Entry 6HIV (electron microscopy, 7.80 A resolution (low resolution: residue-level contacts below are approximate; hydrogen-bond / salt-bridge calls are withheld)); this record covers chains CO and CA of the 154 polymer chains in the assembly.

# Chain CO
Name: uS15m
From: Trypanosoma brucei brucei
UniProtKB: Q4GZ99 (Q4GZ99_TRYB2); residues 1-429 here = UniProt positions 1-429
Chain sequence (429 residues; each row starts with the number of its first residue):
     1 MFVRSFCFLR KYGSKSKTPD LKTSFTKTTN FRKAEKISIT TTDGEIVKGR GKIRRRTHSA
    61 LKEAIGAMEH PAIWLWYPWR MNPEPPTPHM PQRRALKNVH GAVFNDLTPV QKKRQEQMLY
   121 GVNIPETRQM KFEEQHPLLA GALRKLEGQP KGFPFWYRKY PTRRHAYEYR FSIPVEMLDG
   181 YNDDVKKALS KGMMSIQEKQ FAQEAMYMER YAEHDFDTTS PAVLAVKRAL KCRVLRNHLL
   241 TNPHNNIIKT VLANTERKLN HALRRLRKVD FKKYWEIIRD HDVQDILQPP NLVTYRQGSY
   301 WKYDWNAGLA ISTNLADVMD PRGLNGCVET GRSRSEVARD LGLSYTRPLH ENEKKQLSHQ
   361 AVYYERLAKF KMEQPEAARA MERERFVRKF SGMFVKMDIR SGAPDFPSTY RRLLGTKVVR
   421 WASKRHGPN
Not modelled in the structure: 1-68

# Chain CA
Molecule: 9s rRNA
From: Trypanosoma brucei brucei
Sequence (621 nucleotides; numbered 1 to 621; the number before each row is that of its first residue):
     1 UAAAUUAUGG UCAAUUGUUA GUAUUCAUAU UAAUUUUUUU AAAUGUUUUA UCAUUUUAUA
    61 AAGGUUUAUU UUUGAAAGAU UUUUUGUAUA AAAUUUUAGG AAUAGUUAAU AAUAAUUUAU
   121 AAUUUUGAUU AGAUUGUUUU GUUAAUGCUA UUAGAUGGGU GUGGAAAAAU AAAAAAAAUA
   181 AUUAAUAUAU AUCAAUAAUA AAUUAAAUUA AUCUAUUAGU CAGAAAUGGA UGCCAGCCGU
   241 UGCGGUAAUU UCUAUGCUUU UAAAUAUUAU ACAAUUAUCA UAUUAAAUUG UUAAGUGUUG
   301 AUUUAACCAA UAAAAAUAUA AAUAAUUUUU AUUUGUUUUU AAACACCAUU AGGUAUAUGC
   361 AAAUAUAAAA UUAUAGUAAU UAUAAAUUAU AUUAUAUUAU AUUUAUUCAU AUAAUUAAUA
   421 GGAUAAUAUU UGUAGUUUUU GAUACCAUGA UAAGGAUUAU AAAUUGAAAG UGUUAAUAUC
   481 AUAAUCAAAA UUUAUUAUUU AUAUUAAAUA UGUAUGUGUA GAUAAAAUAA GAAAUUAAAA
   541 AGGUAUUGUU GCCCACCAAU UUUUAUAAUA AAAAUAACGU GCAGUAAUUA AUAUAUUUAU
   601 AAAAAUAUAU UUUUUUUUUU U
Construct notes: conflict U298 (C2839 in 343546), U473 (G3014 in 343546); expression tag (614-621)
Bound ions: Mg2+ site 1 near A27 (its only coordinating residue here); Mg2+ site 2: A61, A155; Mg2+ site 3 near U65 (its only coordinating residue here); Mg2+ site 4 near A68 (its only coordinating residue here); Mg2+ site 5 near A76 (its only coordinating residue here); Mg2+ site 6: A224, A225; Mg2+ site 7: U281, A367; Mg2+ site 8 near U339 (its only coordinating residue here); Mg2+ site 9 near A385 (its only coordinating residue here); Mg2+ site 10: A386, U387; Mg2+ site 11 near A541 (its only coordinating residue here); Mg2+ site 12 near U563 (its only coordinating residue here); 4 more Mg2+ sites not listed
Ligand contacts:
  - spermidine (SPD), molecule 1: A27, U28, G239, A266, U267, U268
  - spermidine (SPD), molecule 2: A218, U259, U261, A262, A263, A264
  - spermidine (SPD), molecule 3: U398, A399, U457, U458, A459
  - spermidine (SPD), molecule 4: A452, A453, G454, G466, A467, A468, A469, G470
  - spermine (SPM): U66, U67, U95, U96, U97, U125, U126, G127, A128, U129

# Interface between chain CO and chain CA
Contacting residue pairs (144):
  Trp74(CO) - C360(CA)
  Trp79(CO) - U597(CA)
  Arg80(CO) - U596(CA)
  Arg80(CO) - U597(CA)
  Met81(CO) - A595(CA)
  Met81(CO) - U596(CA)
  Asn82(CO) - U336(CA)
  Asn82(CO) - A361(CA)
  Pro85(CO) - G359(CA)
  Pro85(CO) - C360(CA)
  Pro86(CO) - C360(CA)
  His89(CO) - G359(CA)
  Met90(CO) - C360(CA)
  Pro91(CO) - G359(CA)
  Gln92(CO) - U358(CA)
  Gln92(CO) - G359(CA)
  Arg93(CO) - U358(CA)
  Arg94(CO) - U333(CA)
  Arg94(CO) - C360(CA)
  Lys97(CO) - A331(CA)
  Lys97(CO) - U332(CA)
  Asn98(CO) - A331(CA)
  Val99(CO) - U328(CA)
  Gly101(CO) - A331(CA)
  Gln197(CO) - A320(CA)
  Gln197(CO) - A321(CA)
  Leu224(CO) - U323(CA)
  Arg228(CO) - A325(CA)
  Lys231(CO) - A286(CA)
  Lys231(CO) - A322(CA)
  Lys231(CO) - U323(CA)
  His238(CO) - A287(CA)
  His238(CO) - U288(CA)
  Asn242(CO) - U288(CA)
  His244(CO) - U358(CA)
  Asn245(CO) - A287(CA)
  Asn245(CO) - U288(CA)
  Asn246(CO) - U333(CA)
  Ile247(CO) - A286(CA)
  Ile247(CO) - A287(CA)
  Ile248(CO) - A287(CA)
  Lys249(CO) - U332(CA)
  Lys249(CO) - U333(CA)
  Val251(CO) - A285(CA)
  Ala253(CO) - U328(CA)
  Asn254(CO) - U284(CA)
  Asn254(CO) - A285(CA)
  Arg257(CO) - U284(CA)
  Arg257(CO) - U328(CA)
  Lys258(CO) - A324(CA)
  His261(CO) - U327(CA)
  Asn291(CO) - U330(CA)
  Val293(CO) - U126(CA)
  Val293(CO) - U330(CA)
  Thr294(CO) - U126(CA)
  Arg296(CO) - U123(CA)
  Arg296(CO) - U124(CA)
  Gln297(CO) - U126(CA)
  Ser299(CO) - U126(CA)
  Ser299(CO) - U327(CA)
  Lys302(CO) - U327(CA)
  Tyr303(CO) - U327(CA)
  Asn306(CO) - U327(CA)
  Asn352(CO) - A119(CA)
  Asn352(CO) - U120(CA)
  Lys355(CO) - A119(CA)
  Gln356(CO) - U118(CA)
  Gln356(CO) - A119(CA)
  His359(CO) - U117(CA)
  His359(CO) - U118(CA)
  Gln360(CO) - A109(CA)
  Gln360(CO) - U110(CA)
  Tyr363(CO) - A111(CA)
  Tyr363(CO) - A112(CA)
  Tyr363(CO) - U113(CA)
  Tyr364(CO) - A111(CA)
  Tyr364(CO) - A112(CA)
  Arg385(CO) - U113(CA)
  Arg385(CO) - A114(CA)
  Arg388(CO) - A114(CA)
  Lys389(CO) - A112(CA)
  Phe390(CO) - G161(CA)
  Met393(CO) - G157(CA)
  Met393(CO) - G158(CA)
  Phe394(CO) - G157(CA)
  Phe394(CO) - G158(CA)
  Val395(CO) - G161(CA)
  Lys396(CO) - G163(CA)
  Met397(CO) - U89(CA)
  Asp398(CO) - A166(CA)
  Ile399(CO) - U70(CA)
  Ile399(CO) - U71(CA)
  Arg400(CO) - G157(CA)
  Arg400(CO) - G158(CA)
  Arg400(CO) - A167(CA)
  Pro404(CO) - A90(CA)
  Pro404(CO) - A91(CA)
  Ser408(CO) - A68(CA)
  Thr409(CO) - A68(CA)
  Thr409(CO) - U69(CA)
  Tyr410(CO) - U69(CA)
  Tyr410(CO) - U70(CA)
  Arg411(CO) - U65(CA)
  Arg411(CO) - U66(CA)
  Arg411(CO) - U67(CA)
  Arg411(CO) - A68(CA)
  Arg412(CO) - U65(CA)
  Arg412(CO) - U69(CA)
  Arg412(CO) - U156(CA)
  Leu413(CO) - U156(CA)
  Leu413(CO) - G157(CA)
  Lys417(CO) - G63(CA)
  Lys417(CO) - U156(CA)
  Lys417(CO) - G157(CA)
  Arg420(CO) - G105(CA)
  Arg420(CO) - U106(CA)
  Trp421(CO) - G105(CA)
  Trp421(CO) - U106(CA)
  Ala422(CO) - G105(CA)
  Ala422(CO) - U130(CA)
  Ser423(CO) - A104(CA)
  Ser423(CO) - G105(CA)
  Ser423(CO) - U129(CA)
  Ser423(CO) - U130(CA)
  Lys424(CO) - U66(CA)
  Lys424(CO) - U129(CA)
  Lys424(CO) - U130(CA)
  Arg425(CO) - U67(CA)
  Arg425(CO) - U123(CA)
  Arg425(CO) - U124(CA)
  Arg425(CO) - A128(CA)
  Arg425(CO) - U129(CA)
  His426(CO) - A104(CA)
  His426(CO) - G105(CA)
  His426(CO) - U106(CA)
  His426(CO) - U107(CA)
  His426(CO) - A122(CA)
  His426(CO) - U123(CA)
  Gly427(CO) - A122(CA)
  Gly427(CO) - U123(CA)
  Pro428(CO) - U67(CA)
  Pro428(CO) - U123(CA)
  Asn429(CO) - U67(CA)
  Asn429(CO) - A92(CA)
Other interface residues (no listed pair), chain CO (94 interface residues in all): Pro83, Glu84, Phe201, Lys227, Leu235, Thr250, His350, Leu367, Gly392, Gly402, Phe406, Thr416, Val418
Other interface residues (no listed pair), chain CA (71 interface residues in all): U125, A155, U289, U326, U329, U334

# In short
94 residues of chain CO and 71 residues of chain CA are in contact. Chain CA binds 4 copies of spermidine and
spermine. A61(CA) and A155(CA) coordinate Mg2+ site 2. The Mg2+ site 6 is built by A224(CA) and A225(CA).
Here chain CO is uS15m and chain CA is 9s rRNA, both from Trypanosoma brucei brucei. Entry 6HIV (Cryo-EM
structure of the Trypanosoma brucei mitochondrial ribosome - This entry contains the complete mitoribosome)
was determined by electron microscopy together with 6HIW, 6HIX, 6HIY and 6HIZ from the same study.
